5DGM - chain F; structure by X-ray diffraction, 2.86 A resolution.

[Chain F]
Molecule: Farnesyl pyrophosphate synthase
From: Homo sapiens
Notes: EC 2.5.1.10, 2.5.1.1
Reference sequence: P14324 (FPPS_HUMAN); residues 6-353 here correspond to UniProt positions 72-419 (UniProt number = residue number + 66)
Sequence (350 residues; numbered 4 to 353; the number before each row is that of its first residue):
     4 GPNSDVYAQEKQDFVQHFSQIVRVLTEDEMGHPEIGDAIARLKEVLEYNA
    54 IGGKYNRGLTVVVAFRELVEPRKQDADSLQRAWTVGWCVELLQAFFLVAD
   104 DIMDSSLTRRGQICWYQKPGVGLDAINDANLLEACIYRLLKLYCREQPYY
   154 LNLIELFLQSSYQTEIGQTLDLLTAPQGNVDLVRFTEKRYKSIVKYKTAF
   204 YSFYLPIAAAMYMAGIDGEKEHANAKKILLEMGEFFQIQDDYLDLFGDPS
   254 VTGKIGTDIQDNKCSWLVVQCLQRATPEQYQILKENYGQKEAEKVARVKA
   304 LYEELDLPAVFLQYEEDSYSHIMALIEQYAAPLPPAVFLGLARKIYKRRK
Not modelled in the structure: 4-7, 351-353
Differences from the reference sequence: expression tag (4-5)
Swiss-Prot annotation at these positions:
  - binding site (isopentenyl diphosphate): Lys57, Arg60, Gln96, Arg113
  - binding site (Mg(2+)): Asp103, Asp107
  - binding site (dimethylallyl diphosphate): Arg112, Lys200, Thr201, Gln240, Lys257, Lys266
  - site (Important for determining product chain length): Phe98, Phe99
  - modified residue: Lys57 (N6-(2-hydroxyisobutyryl)lysine), Lys287 (N6-acetyllysine)
Ligand contacts: 59Z ({2-[(phosphonomethyl)carbamoyl]-1H-benzo[g]indol-1-yl}acetic acid): Tyr10, Lys57, Asn59, Arg60, Thr63, Ser205, Phe206, Phe239, Leu344, Lys347, Ile348

[Overview]
Chain F binds compound 59Z. UniProt lists 4 isopentenyl diphosphate-binding residues, Mg2+-binding residues
Asp103 and Asp107 and 6 dimethylallyl diphosphate-binding residues.
Chain F is Farnesyl pyrophosphate synthase (Homo sapiens); the structure, Crystal structure of human FPPS in
complex with monophosphonate compound 7, was determined by X-ray diffraction (same publication as 5DGS).
